Entry 3OLW (X-ray diffraction, 2.30 A resolution); this record covers chain A.

Chain A:
Name: Chemotaxis protein CheY
Source organism: Escherichia coli
UniProt: P0AE67 (CHEY_ECOLI); numbering as in UniProt (aligned over 1-129)
Sequence (129 residues; row label = number of the first residue in the row):
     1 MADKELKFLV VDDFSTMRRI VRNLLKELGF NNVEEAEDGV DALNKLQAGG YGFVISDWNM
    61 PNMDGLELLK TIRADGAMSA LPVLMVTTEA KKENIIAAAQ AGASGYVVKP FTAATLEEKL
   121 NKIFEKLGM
Unresolved in the structure: 1
Differences from the reference sequence: engineered mutation Thr-88 (Ala in P0AE67)
Ion coordination: Mn2+: Asp-13, Asp-57, Asn-59 (together with beryllium trifluoride); beryllium trifluoride ion near Asp-57 (its only coordinating residue here)
From the paper describing this entry:
  - contacts within the chain: Asn-59/Glu-89 (hydrogen bond)
  - post-translational modification sites: Asp-57 (citing earlier work)
  - binding site for beryllium trifluoride ion: Asp-57

Summary:
The Mn2+ site is built by Asp-13, Asp-57 and Asn-59. From the paper: a binding site for beryllium trifluoride
ion at Asp-57; a modification site at Asp-57.
Chain A is Chemotaxis protein CheY (Escherichia coli); the structure, Structural and functional effects of
substitution at position T+1 in CheY: CheYA88T-BeF3-Mn complex, was determined by X-ray diffraction (same
publication as 3OLV, 3OLX and 3OLY).
